4GVZ - chain A; structure by X-ray diffraction, 2.96 A resolution.

== Chain A ==
Molecule: Arginine kinase
Source organism: Limulus polyphemus
Notes: EC 2.7.3.3
Reference sequence: P51541 (KARG_LIMPO); residue numbers follow UniProt; this construct covers 1-357
Chain sequence (357 residues; row label = number of the first residue in the row):
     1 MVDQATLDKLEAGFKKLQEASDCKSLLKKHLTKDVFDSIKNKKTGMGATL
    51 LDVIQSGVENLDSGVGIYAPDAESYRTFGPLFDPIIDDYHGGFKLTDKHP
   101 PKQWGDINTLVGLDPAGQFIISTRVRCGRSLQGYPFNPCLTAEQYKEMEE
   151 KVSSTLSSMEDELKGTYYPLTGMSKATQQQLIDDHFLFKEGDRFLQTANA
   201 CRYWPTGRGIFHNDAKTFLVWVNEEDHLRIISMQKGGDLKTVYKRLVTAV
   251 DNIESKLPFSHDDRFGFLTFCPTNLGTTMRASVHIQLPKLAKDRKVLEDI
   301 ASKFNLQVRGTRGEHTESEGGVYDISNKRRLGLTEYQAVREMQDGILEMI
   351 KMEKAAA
Unresolved in the structure: 1
Differences from the reference sequence: engineered mutation Gln103 (Glu in P51541), Gly112 (Asp in P51541), Ala116 (Gly in P51541)
Residues lining bound ligands:
  - ADP (adenosine-5'-diphosphate): Ser122, Thr123, Arg124, Arg126, Ile182, His185, Trp221, Arg229, Met233, Arg280, Ser282, Val283, His284, Arg309, Thr311, Arg312, Gly313, Glu314, Asp324
  - D-arginine (DAR): Ser56, Ser63, Gly64, Val65, Gly66, Tyr68, Phe194, Glu225, Cys271, Thr273, Asn274, Glu314, His315
UniProt features mapped onto this chain:
  - binding site (substrate): Gly64 to Tyr68, Glu225, Cys271, Glu314
  - binding site (ATP): Ser122 to Arg126, His185, Arg229, Arg280 to His284, Arg309 to Glu314
  - mutagenesis: Glu225 (E225A: Reduces catalytic activity by 99.9%; E225D/Q: Reduces catalytic activity by 99.7%), Cys271 (C271A/D/N/S: Decreases affinity for phosphoarginine and ADP and reduces catalytic activity by 99%), Arg312 (R312G: Reduces catalytic activity by 20%; when associated with V-314; D-315; A-317 and V-319), Glu314 (E314D: Reduces catalytic activity by 98.3%; E314Q: Reduces catalytic activity by 99.7%. Reduces catalytic activity by 99.8%; when associated with Q-225; E314V: Reduces catalytic activity by 20% ...), His315 (H315D: Reduces catalytic activity by 20%; when associated with G-312; V-314; A-317 and V-319), Glu317 (E317A: Reduces catalytic activity by 20%; when associated with G-312; V-314; D-315 and V-319), Glu319 (E319V: Reduces catalytic activity by 20%; when associated with G-312; V-314; D-315 and A-317)

== Summary ==
Chain A binds ADP and D-arginine. UniProt lists 8 substrate-binding residues, 18 ATP-binding residues and 7
mutagenesis sites.
Chain A is Arginine kinase (Limulus polyphemus); the structure, Crystal structure of arginine kinase in
complex with D-arginine, MgADP, and nitrate, was determined by X-ray diffraction (same publication as 4GVY,
4GW0 and 4GW2).
